7YI5 - chains M and P of the 16 polymer chains in the assembly; structure by electron microscopy, 3.96 A resolution.

== Chain M ==
Name: Histone H2A
Organism: Xenopus laevis
Reference sequence: Q6AZJ8 (Q6AZJ8_XENLA); residues 1-129 here correspond to UniProt positions 2-130 (UniProt number = residue number + 1)
Sequence (129 residues; each row starts with the number of its first residue):
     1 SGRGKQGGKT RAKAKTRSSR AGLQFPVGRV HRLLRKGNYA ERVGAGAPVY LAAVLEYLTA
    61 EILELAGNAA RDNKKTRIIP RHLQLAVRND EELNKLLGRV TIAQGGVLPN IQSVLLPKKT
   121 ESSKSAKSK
Not modelled in the structure: 1-11, 119-129

== Chain P ==
Molecule: Wisdom 601 DNA
Organism: synthetic construct
Sequence (167 nucleotides; row label = number of the first residue in the row; numbers below 1 keep their minus sign (DG-93 is residue -93)):
   -93 GGTCGCTGTT CAATACATGC ACAGGATGTA TATATCTGAC ACGTGCCTGG AGACTAGGGA
   -33 GTAATCCCCT TGGCGGTTAA AACGCGGGGG ACAGCGCGTA CGTGCGTTTA AGCGGTGCTA
    27 GAGCTGTCTA CGACCAATTG AGCGGCCTGC AGACCGGGAT TCTCCAG
Not modelled in the structure: -93 to -78

== How chain M and chain P interact ==
Residue-residue contacts (13):
  Lys13(M) - DG-42(P)  phosphate contact
  Ala14(M) - DA-43(P)  phosphate contact
  Ala14(M) - DG-42(P)  phosphate contact
  Lys15(M) - DA-43(P)  hydrogen bond to the phosphate
  Lys15(M) - DG-42(P)  hydrogen bond to the phosphate
  Arg17(M) - DA-43(P)  salt bridge to the phosphate
  Arg20(M) - DG-42(P)  salt bridge to the phosphate
  Gly28(M) - DA-43(P)  phosphate contact
  Arg29(M) - DG-44(P)  phosphate contact
  Arg32(M) - DG-44(P)  salt bridge to the phosphate
  Arg42(M) - DG-35(P)  hydrogen bond to the phosphate
  Arg42(M) - DA-34(P)  salt bridge to the phosphate
  Arg77(M) - DC-54(P)  sugar contact
Also at the interface, not in a pair above, chain M (12 interface residues in all): Ala12, Thr16
Also at the interface, not in a pair above, chain P (8 interface residues in all): DG-45, DA-41

== Overview ==
12 residues of chain M and 8 residues of chain P are in contact, with 3 hydrogen bonds and 4 salt bridges.
Polar pairs include Lys15(M)-DA-43(P), Lys15(M)-DG-42(P) and Arg42(M)-DG-35(P).
Chain M is Histone H2A (Xenopus laevis) and chain P is Wisdom 601 DNA (synthetic construct); the structure,
Cryo-EM structure of Rpd3S complex bound to H3K36me3 nucleosome in loose state, was determined by electron
microscopy (same publication as 7YI0, 7YI1, 7YI2, 7YI3 and 7YI4).
